1WA6 - chain X; structure by X-ray diffraction, 2.55 A resolution.

[Chain X]
Protein: 1-aminocyclopropane-1-carboxylate oxidase 1
Source organism: Petunia hybrida
Notes: EC 1.14.17.4
Reference sequence: Q08506 (ACC1_PETHY); residues 1-319 here = UniProt positions 1-319
Chain sequence (319 residues; numbered 1 to 319; the number before each row is that of its first residue):
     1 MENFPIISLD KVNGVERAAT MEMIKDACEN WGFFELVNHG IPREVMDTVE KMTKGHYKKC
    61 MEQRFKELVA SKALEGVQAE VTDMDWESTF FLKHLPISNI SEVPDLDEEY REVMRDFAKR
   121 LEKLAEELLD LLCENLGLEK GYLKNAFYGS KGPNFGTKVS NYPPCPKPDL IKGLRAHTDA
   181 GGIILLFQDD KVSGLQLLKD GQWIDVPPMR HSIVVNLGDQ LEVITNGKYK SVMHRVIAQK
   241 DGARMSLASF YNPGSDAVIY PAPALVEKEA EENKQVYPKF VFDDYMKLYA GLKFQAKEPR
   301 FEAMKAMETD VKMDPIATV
Disordered / not traced: 1, 267-274, 308-319
Modified / non-standard residues: Mse1, Mse313 (selenomethionine); Mse21, Mse23, Mse46, Mse52, Mse61, Mse84, Mse114, Mse209, Mse233, Mse245, Mse286, Mse304, Mse307 (selenomethionine; parent Met)
UniProt features mapped onto this chain:
  - binding site (Fe cation): His177, Asp179, His234
Metal / ion sites: Fe2+: His177, Asp179, His234 (together with phosphate ion)

[Overview]
His177, Asp179 and His234 form the Fe2+ site. From UniProt: 3 Fe cation-binding residues.
Chain X is 1-aminocyclopropane-1-carboxylate oxidase 1 (Petunia hybrida); the structure, The structure of ACC
oxidase, was determined by X-ray diffraction, deposited together with 1W9Y.
